6QXF - chains B and F of the 22 polymer chains in the assembly; structure by electron microscopy, 3.60 A resolution.

[Chain B (and F)]
Protein: CRISPR-associated protein Csn2
Organism: Streptococcus thermophilus
Notes: chain F of this document is another copy of the same molecule, construct and numbering; everything in this record applies to it too
UniProtKB: G3ECR4 (CSN2_STRTR); residues 1-219 here = UniProt positions 1-219
Chain sequence (219 residues; numbered 1 to 219; the number before each row is that of its first residue):
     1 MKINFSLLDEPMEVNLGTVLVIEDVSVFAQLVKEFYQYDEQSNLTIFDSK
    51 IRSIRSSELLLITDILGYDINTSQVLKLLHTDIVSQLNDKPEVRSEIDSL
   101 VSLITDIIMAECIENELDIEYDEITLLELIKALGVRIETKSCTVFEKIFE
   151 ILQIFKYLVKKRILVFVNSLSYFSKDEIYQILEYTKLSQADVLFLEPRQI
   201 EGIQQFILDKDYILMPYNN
Bound ions: Ca2+ site 1: Asp122, Glu123, Glu128 (shared with 1 residue of chain C); Ca2+ site 2: Ala132 (shared with 3 residues of chain C)
Curated features (UniProtKB/Swiss-Prot):
  - binding site (Ca(2+)): Glu138, Glu150
Reported in the primary citation:
  - binding site for the 25-nt DNA strand: Arg55, Lys77, Lys160

[Interface between chain B and chain F]
Contacting residue pairs (18; chain B residue first):
  Glu13(B) - Gln189(F)  hydrogen bond
  Ser49(B) - Lys156(F)
  Ser49(B) - Ser188(F)
  Lys50(B) - Phe155(F)  hydrogen bond (side chain-backbone)
  Lys50(B) - Lys156(F)
  Lys50(B) - Leu158(F)  hydrogen bond (side chain-backbone)
  Lys50(B) - Val159(F)
  Lys50(B) - Lys161(F)  hydrogen bond (side chain-backbone)
  Ile51(B) - Lys156(F)
  Phe155(B) - Lys50(F)  hydrogen bond (backbone-side chain)
  Lys156(B) - Ser49(F)
  Lys156(B) - Lys50(F)
  Lys156(B) - Ile51(F)
  Leu158(B) - Lys50(F)  hydrogen bond (backbone-side chain)
  Val159(B) - Lys50(F)
  Lys161(B) - Lys50(F)  hydrogen bond (backbone-side chain)
  Ser188(B) - Ser49(F)
  Gln189(B) - Glu13(F)  hydrogen bond
Interface residues without a listed pair, chain B (14 interface residues in all): Lys2, Leu187, Ala190
Interface residues without a listed pair, chain F (14 interface residues in all): Lys2, Leu187, Ala190

[In short]
Chain B and chain F each contribute 14 residues to their interface, with 8 hydrogen bonds. Among the polar
pairs are Glu13(B)-Gln189(F), Lys50(B)-Phe155(F) and Lys50(B)-Leu158(F). UniProt lists Ca2+-binding residues
Glu138(B) and Glu150(B) on chain B. The paper reports a binding site for the 25-nt DNA strand at Arg55(B),
Lys77(B) and Lys160(B).
Both chains are CRISPR-associated protein Csn2 (Streptococcus thermophilus). Entry 6QXF (Cas1-Cas2-Csn2-DNA
complex from the Type II-A CRISPR-Cas system) was determined by electron microscopy (same publication as 6QXT
and 6QY3).
